8OQO - chains B and D of the 4 polymer chains in the assembly; structure by X-ray diffraction, 2.60 A resolution.

[Chain B]
Molecule: Probable fatty oxidation protein FadB
Source organism: Mycobacterium tuberculosis H37Rv
Reference sequence: O53872 (O53872_MYCTU); numbering as in UniProt (aligned over 1-720)
Chain sequence (736 residues; row label = number of the first residue in the row; numbers below 1 keep their minus sign (Met-15 is residue -15)):
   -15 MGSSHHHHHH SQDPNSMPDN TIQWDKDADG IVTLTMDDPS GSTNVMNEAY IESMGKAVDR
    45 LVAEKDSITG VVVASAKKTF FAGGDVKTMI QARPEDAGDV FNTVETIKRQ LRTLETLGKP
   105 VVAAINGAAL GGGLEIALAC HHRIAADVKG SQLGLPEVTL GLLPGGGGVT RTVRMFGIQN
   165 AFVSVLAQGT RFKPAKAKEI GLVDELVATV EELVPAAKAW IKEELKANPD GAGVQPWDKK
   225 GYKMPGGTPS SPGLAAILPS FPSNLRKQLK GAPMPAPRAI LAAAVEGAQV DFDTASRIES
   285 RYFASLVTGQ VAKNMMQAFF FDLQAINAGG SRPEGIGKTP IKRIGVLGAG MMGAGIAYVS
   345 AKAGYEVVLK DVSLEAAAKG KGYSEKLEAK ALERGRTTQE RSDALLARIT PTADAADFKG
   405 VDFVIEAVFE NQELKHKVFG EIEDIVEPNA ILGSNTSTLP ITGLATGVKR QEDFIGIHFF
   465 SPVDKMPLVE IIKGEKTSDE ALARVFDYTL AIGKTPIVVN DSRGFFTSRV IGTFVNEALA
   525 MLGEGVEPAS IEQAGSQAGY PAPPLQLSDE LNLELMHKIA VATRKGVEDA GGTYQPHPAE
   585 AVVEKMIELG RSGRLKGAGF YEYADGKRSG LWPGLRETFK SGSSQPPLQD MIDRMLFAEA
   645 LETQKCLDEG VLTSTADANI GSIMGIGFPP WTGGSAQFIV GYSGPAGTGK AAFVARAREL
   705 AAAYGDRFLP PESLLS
Disordered / not traced: -15 to -14, -7 to 0
Modified residues: Cys650 (cysteinesulfonic acid; OCS)
Differences from the reference sequence: initiating methionine (-15); expression tag (-14 to 0)
Residues lining bound ligands:
  - pyridine-3-sulfonic acid (VXH), molecule 1: Gly67, Gly68, Leu114, Gly115, Gly116, Pro140, Glu141, Leu144, Arg175
  - pyridine-3-sulfonic acid (VXH), molecule 2: Phe166, Val167, Ala171, Gln172, Leu249, Gln252, Leu253
  - pyridine-3-sulfonic acid (VXH), molecule 3: Gln579, Pro580, Pro582, Gly709, Asp710, Arg711

[Chain D]
Molecule: Putative acyltransferase Rv0859
Source organism: Mycobacterium tuberculosis H37Rv
Notes: EC 2.3.1.-
Reference sequence: O53871 (Y0859_MYCTU); residues 1-403 here = UniProt positions 1-403
Chain sequence (403 residues; each row starts with the number of its first residue):
     1 MSEEAFIYEA IRTPRGKQKN GSLHEVKPLS LVVGLIDELR KRHPDLDENL ISDVILGCVS
    61 PVGDQGGDIA RAAVLASGMP VTSGGVQLNR FCASGLEAVN TAAQKVRSGW DDLVLAGGVE
   121 SMSRVPMGSD GGAMGLDPAT NYDVMFVPQS IGADLIATIE GFSREDVDAY ALRSQQKAAE
   181 AWSGGYFAKS VVPVRDQNGL LILDHDEHMR PDTTKEGLAK LKPAFEGLAA LGGFDDVALQ
   241 KYHWVEKINH VHTGGNSSGI VDGAALVMIG SAAAGKLQGL TPRARIVATA TSGADPVIML
   301 TGPTPATRKV LDRAGLTVDD IDLFELNEAF ASVVLKFQKD LNIPDEKLNV NGGAIAMGHP
   361 LGATGAMILG TMVDELERRN ARRALITLCI GGGMGVATII ERV
Disordered / not traced: 225-230, 294-296
Residues lining bound ligands: pyridine-3-sulfonic acid (VXH): Thr158, Ile159, Trp244, Val245, Glu246, Lys247

[How chain B and chain D interact]
Contacting residue pairs (21):
  Ala81(B) with Asn198(D); Leu200(D)
  Gly82(B) with Leu200(D)
  Phe85(B) with Leu200(D), hydrophobic
  Glu270(B) with Lys27(D)
  Gln273(B) with Lys27(D), hydrogen bond; Asp64(D), hydrogen bond; Arg124(D)
  Val274(B) with His24(D); Arg124(D)
  Asp275(B) with His24(D), salt bridge
  Thr278(B) with Glu25(D)
  Arg281(B) with Glu25(D), salt bridge
  Ile282(B) with Glu25(D)
  Arg285(B) with Glu25(D), salt bridge; Asp196(D), salt bridge; Gln197(D); Asn198(D), hydrogen bond (backbone-side chain)
  Tyr286(B) with Gln197(D)
  Ala288(B) with Asn198(D)
  Ser289(B) with Asn198(D), hydrogen bond (backbone-side chain)
Other interface residues (no listed pair), chain D (10 interface residues in all): Ile202

[In short]
14 residues of chain B and 10 residues of chain D are in contact; the contacts include 4 hydrogen bonds and 4
salt bridges. Polar pairs include Asp275(B)-His24(D), Arg281(B)-Glu25(D) and Arg285(B)-Glu25(D). Chain B binds
3 copies of pyridine-3-sulfonic acid. Chain D binds pyridine-3-sulfonic acid.
Chain B is Probable fatty oxidation protein FadB and chain D is Putative acyltransferase Rv0859, both from
Mycobacterium tuberculosis H37Rv; the structure, Structure of Mycobacterium tuberculosis beta-oxidation
trifunctional enzyme in complex with Fragment-M-49, was determined by X-ray diffraction together with 8OPU,
8OPV, 8OPW, 8OPX, 8OPY, 8OQL and 10 further entries from the same study.
